2C8W - chains A and B of the 3 polymer chains in the assembly; structure by X-ray diffraction, 1.96 A resolution.

# Chain A
Protein: Thrombin light chain
Organism: Homo sapiens
Notes: EC 3.4.21.5; fragment: fragment alpha thrombin, residues 328-363
Reference sequence: P00734 (THRB_HUMAN); the construct lacks a stretch of the UniProt sequence, so the offset changes along the chain: -7 to 14 = UniProt 328-349; 15-17 = UniProt 361-363
Sequence (36 residues; numbered -7 to 17 plus 11 insertion-coded residues; the number before each row is that of its first residue; a row labelled like 14A-14K holds insertion residues (14A, then the next letters in order); numbers below 1 keep their minus sign (Thr-7 is residue -7)):
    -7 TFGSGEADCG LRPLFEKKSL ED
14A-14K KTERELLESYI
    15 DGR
Unresolved in the structure: -7 to -4, 15-17

# Chain B
Protein: Thrombin heavy chain
Organism: Homo sapiens
Notes: EC 3.4.21.5; fragment: fragment alpha thrombin, residues 364-622
Reference sequence: P00734 (THRB_HUMAN); the construct lacks a stretch of the UniProt sequence and is renumbered around it, so the offset changes along the chain: 16-37 = UniProt 364-385; 38-60 = UniProt 387-409; 61-77 = UniProt 419-435; 78-97 = UniProt 437-456; 8 more segments
Sequence (259 residues; row label = number of the first residue in the row; note: 1 number in that range is skipped by the numbering (no residue carries it; nothing is unmodelled there); a row labelled like 60A-60I holds insertion residues (60A, then the next letters in order)):
    16 IVEGSDAEIG MSPWQVMLFR KS
   37A P
    38 QELLCGASLI SDRWVLTAAH CLL
60A-60I YPPWDKNFT
    61 ENDLLVRIGK HSRTRYE
   77A R
    78 NIEKISMLEK IYIHPRYNWR
   97A E
    98 NLDRDIALMK LKKPVAFSDY IHPVCLPDRE TA
129A-129C ASL
   130 LQAGYKGRVT GWGNLKE
146A-146E TWTAN
   147 VGKGQPSVLQ VVNLPIVERP VCKDSTRIRI TDNMFCA
  184A G
   184 YKP
186A-186D DEGK
   187 RGDACEGDSG GPFVMKSP
204A-204B FN
   205 NRWYQMGIVS WGE
   219 GCD
  221A R
   222 DGKYGFYTHV FRLKKWIQKV IDQFGE
Unresolved in the structure: 146A-146E, 147-149
Disulfide bonds: Cys42-Cys58, Cys168-Cys182, Cys191-Cys220
Bound ions: Na+: Arg221A, Lys224
Residues lining bound ligands: inhibitor of thrombin (C7M; (2S,3R)-N-[5-chloro-2-(2,3-dihydro-1H-tetrazol-1-yl)benzyl]-3-hydroxy-4-{[(4-methoxyphenyl)sulfonyl]amino}-1-phenylbuta n-2-aminium): His57, Tyr60A, Trp60D, Asn95, Trp96, Glu97A, Asn98, Leu99, Ile174, Asp189, Ala190, Cys191, Glu192, Ser195, Val213, Ser214, Trp215, Gly216, Glu217, Gly219, Cys220, Gly226, Phe227, Tyr228

# Chain A / chain B interface
Pairs across the interface - 61 pairs, chain A then chain B:
  Glu-2(A) - Ser48(B)
  Glu-2(A) - Phe114(B)
  Glu-2(A) - Pro120(B)
  Ala-1(A) - Arg206(B)  hydrogen bond (backbone-side chain)
  Asp0(A) - His119(B)  salt bridge
  Asp0(A) - Arg206(B)
  Cys1(A) - Pro120(B)
  Cys1(A) - Val121(B)
  Cys1(A) - Cys122(B)  disulfide
  Cys1(A) - Arg206(B)  hydrogen bond (backbone-side chain)
  Gly2(A) - Trp29(B)
  Gly2(A) - Pro120(B)  hydrogen bond (backbone-backbone)
  Gly2(A) - Cys122(B)
  Gly2(A) - Arg206(B)
  Gly2(A) - Trp207(B)  hydrogen bond (backbone-backbone)
  Leu3(A) - His119(B)  hydrogen bond (backbone-side chain)
  Leu3(A) - Asn205(B)
  Leu3(A) - Arg206(B)
  Arg4(A) - Gly25(B)
  Arg4(A) - Met26(B)  hydrogen bond (side chain-backbone)
  Arg4(A) - Pro28(B)
  Arg4(A) - Trp29(B)
  Arg4(A) - Arg137(B)
  Arg4(A) - Trp207(B)
  Pro5(A) - Ser115(B)
  Pro5(A) - Asp116(B)
  Pro5(A) - His119(B)
  Leu6(A) - Ile24(B)
  Leu6(A) - Asp116(B)
  Phe7(A) - Glu23(B)
  Phe7(A) - Ile24(B)
  Phe7(A) - Gly25(B)
  Phe7(A) - Met26(B)  hydrophobic
  Glu8(A) - Lys202(B)  salt bridge
  Glu8(A) - Asn205(B)
  Glu8(A) - Trp207(B)  hydrogen bond
  Lys9(A) - His119(B)
  Asp14(A) - Glu23(B)
  Asp14(A) - Met26(B)
  Asp14(A) - Arg137(B)  salt bridge
  Asp14(A) - Trp207(B)
  Lys14A(A) - Glu23(B)  hydrogen bond (backbone-side chain)
  Thr14B(A) - Arg137(B)  hydrogen bond
  Thr14B(A) - Asn159(B)  hydrogen bond
  Glu14C(A) - Arg137(B)
  Glu14C(A) - Lys202(B)  salt bridge
  Glu14E(A) - Lys135(B)  salt bridge
  Glu14E(A) - Asn159(B)  hydrogen bond
  Glu14E(A) - Tyr184(B)  hydrogen bond
  Leu14F(A) - Lys135(B)
  Leu14F(A) - Asn159(B)
  Leu14F(A) - Trp207(B)  hydrophobic
  Leu14G(A) - Pro204(B)  hydrophobic
  Ser14I(A) - Gly133(B)
  Ser14I(A) - Tyr134(B)
  Ser14I(A) - Lys135(B)  hydrogen bond (side chain-backbone)
  Tyr14J(A) - Tyr134(B)  hydrophobic
  Tyr14J(A) - Lys135(B)  hydrogen bond (side chain-backbone)
  Tyr14J(A) - Met201(B)
  Tyr14J(A) - Lys202(B)
  Ile14K(A) - Tyr134(B)
Other interface residues (no listed pair), chain B (30 interface residues in all): Ile47, Asp49, Tyr117, Gly136
Disulfides between the chains: Cys1(A)-Cys122(B)

# Overview
22 residues of chain A and 30 residues of chain B are in contact, with 1 disulfide bond, 14 hydrogen bonds and
5 salt bridges. Polar pairs include Asp0(A)-His119(B), Glu8(A)-Lys202(B) and Glu14E(A)-Lys135(B). Bound to
chain B: inhibitor of thrombin.
Chain A is Thrombin light chain and chain B is Thrombin heavy chain, both from Homo sapiens; the structure,
thrombin inhibitors, was determined by X-ray diffraction, deposited together with 2C8X, 2C8Y, 2C8Z, 2C90 and
2C93.
